PDB entry 8K05 | X-ray diffraction, 1.45 A resolution | chain A

[Chain A]
Molecule: Pseudouridine-5'-phosphate glycosidase
Organism: Arabidopsis thaliana
Notes: EC 4.2.1.70
UniProtKB: Q84K35 (PUMY_ARATH); residues 1-330 here = UniProt positions 1-330
Chain sequence (340 residues; row label = number of the first residue in the row):
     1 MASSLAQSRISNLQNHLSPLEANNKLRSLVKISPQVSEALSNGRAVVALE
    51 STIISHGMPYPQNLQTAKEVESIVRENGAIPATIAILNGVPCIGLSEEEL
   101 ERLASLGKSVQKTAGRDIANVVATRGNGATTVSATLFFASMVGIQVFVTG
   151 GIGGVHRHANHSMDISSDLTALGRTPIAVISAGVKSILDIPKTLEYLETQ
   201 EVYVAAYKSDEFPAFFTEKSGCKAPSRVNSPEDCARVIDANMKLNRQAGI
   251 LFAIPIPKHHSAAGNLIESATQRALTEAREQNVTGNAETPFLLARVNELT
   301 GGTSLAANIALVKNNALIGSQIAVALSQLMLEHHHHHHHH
Unresolved in the structure: 1-27, 334-340
Differences from the reference sequence: expression tag (331-340)
Metal / ion sites: Mn2+ near Asp164 (its only coordinating residue here)
UniProt features mapped onto this chain:
  - active site: Glu50 (Proton donor), Lys185 (Nucleophile)
  - binding site (substrate): Lys112, Val132, Ser166 to Asp168
  - binding site (Mn(2+)): Asp164
Reported in the primary citation:
  - Mn2+ coordination: Asp164
  - binding site for sulfate ion: Arg116, Ser166, Ser167
  - catalytic residues: Glu50 (proposed by the authors, not directly observed)
  - catalytic residues: Lys185 (citing earlier work)
  - catalytic residues: Asp164
  - mutagenesis - E50A, K112A, D164A, S166A, K185A, T289A, L293G: abolished catalytic activity
  - mutagenesis - T52A, I53A, T131A, S133A, T149A, T149V, H156A, S167A, E198A, F215A, N308A: decreased catalytic activity
  - specificity-determining residues: Thr149, Asn308 (proposed by the authors, not directly observed)

[Summary]
Curated annotation (UniProt) lists active-site residues Glu50 and Lys185, 5 substrate-binding residues and
Mn2+-binding residue Asp164. The paper reports catalytic residues Glu50, Lys185 and Asp164; T52A, I53A and
T131A, among others, reduce catalytic activity; 18 substitutions were tested in all.
Chain A is Pseudouridine-5'-phosphate glycosidase (Arabidopsis thaliana); the structure, Pseudouridine
5'-monophosphate glycosylase from Arabidopsis thaliana -- sulfate bound holoenzyme, was determined by X-ray
diffraction, deposited together with 8K06 and 8K07.
